5WX4 - chain A; structure by X-ray diffraction, 2.20 A resolution.

[Chain A]
Molecule: alkylquinolone synthase
Source organism: Tetradium ruticarpum
Chain sequence (411 residues; each row starts with the number of its first residue; numbers below 1 keep their minus sign (Met-11 is residue -11)):
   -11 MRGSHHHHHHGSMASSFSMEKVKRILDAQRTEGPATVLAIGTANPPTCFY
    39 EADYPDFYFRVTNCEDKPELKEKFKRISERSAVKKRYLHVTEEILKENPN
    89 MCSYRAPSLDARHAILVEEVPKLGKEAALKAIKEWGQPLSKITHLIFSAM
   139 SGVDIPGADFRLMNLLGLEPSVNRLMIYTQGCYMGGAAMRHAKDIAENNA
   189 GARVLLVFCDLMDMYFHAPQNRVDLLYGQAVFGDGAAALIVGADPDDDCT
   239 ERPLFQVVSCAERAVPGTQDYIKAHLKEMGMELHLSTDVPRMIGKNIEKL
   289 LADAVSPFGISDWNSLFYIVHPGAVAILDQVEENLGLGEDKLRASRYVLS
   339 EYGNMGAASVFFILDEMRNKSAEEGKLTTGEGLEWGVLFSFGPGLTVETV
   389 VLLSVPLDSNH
Unresolved in the structure: -11 to 3, 396-399
From the paper describing this entry:
  - catalytic residues: Cys170, His309, Asn342
  - specificity-determining residues: Asp198, Met200, Tyr203, Tyr215, Gly344
  - conformationally variable residues: Met138
  - mutagenesis - Y215V: decreased catalytic activity on C10 2AQ 17
  - mutagenesis - Y215V: increased catalytic activity on 3 and 1

[Summary]
The paper reports catalytic residues Cys170, His309 and Asn342; Y215V reduces catalytic activity on C10 2AQ
17.
Chain A is alkylquinolone synthase (Tetradium ruticarpum); the structure, Alkylquinolone synthase from Evodia
rutaecarpa, was determined by X-ray diffraction together with 5WX3, 5WX5, 5WX6 and 5WX7 from the same study.
